Entry 7NJS (electron microscopy, 2.46 A resolution); this record covers chains C and D of the 20 polymer chains in the assembly.

# Chain C
Name: ATP synthase subunit alpha
Source organism: Mycolicibacterium smegmatis (strain ATCC 700084 / mc(2)155)
Notes: EC 7.1.2.2
UniProtKB: A0R202 (ATPA_MYCS2); residue numbers follow UniProt; this construct covers 1-548
Amino-acid sequence (548 residues; row label = number of the first residue in the row):
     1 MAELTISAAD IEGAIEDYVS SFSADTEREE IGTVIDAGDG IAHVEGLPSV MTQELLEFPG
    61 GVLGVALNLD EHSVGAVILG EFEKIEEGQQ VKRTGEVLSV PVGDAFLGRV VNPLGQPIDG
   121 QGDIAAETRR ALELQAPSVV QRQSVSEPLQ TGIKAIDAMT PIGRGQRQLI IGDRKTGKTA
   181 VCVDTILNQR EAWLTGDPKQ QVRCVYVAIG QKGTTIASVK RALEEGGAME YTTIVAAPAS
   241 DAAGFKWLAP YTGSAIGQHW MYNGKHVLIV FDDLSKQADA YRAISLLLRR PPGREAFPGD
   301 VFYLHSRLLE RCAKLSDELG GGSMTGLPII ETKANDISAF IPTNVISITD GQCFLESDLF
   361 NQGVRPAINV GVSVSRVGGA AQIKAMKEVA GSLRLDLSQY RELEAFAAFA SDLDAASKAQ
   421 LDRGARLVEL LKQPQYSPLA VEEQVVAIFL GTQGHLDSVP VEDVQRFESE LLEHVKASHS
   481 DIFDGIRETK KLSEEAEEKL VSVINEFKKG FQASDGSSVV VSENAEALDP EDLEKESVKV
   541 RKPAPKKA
Unresolved in the structure: 1-6, 23-29, 515-525, 546-548
Bound ions: Mg2+: Thr179 (together with ATP)
Ligand contacts:
  - ADP (adenosine-5'-diphosphate): Val374, Ser375, Arg376
  - ATP (adenosine-5'-triphosphate): Asp173, Arg174, Lys175, Thr176, Gly177, Lys178, Thr179, Ala180, Glu331, Phe360, Arg365, Pro366, Gln433, Pro434, Gln435
UniProt features mapped onto this chain:
  - binding site (ATP): Gly172 to Thr179
  - site: Ser373 (Required for activity)

# Chain D
Name: ATP synthase subunit beta
Source organism: Mycolicibacterium smegmatis (strain ATCC 700084 / mc(2)155)
Notes: EC 7.1.2.2
UniProtKB: A0R200 (ATPB_MYCS2); residues 1-475 here = UniProt positions 1-475
Amino-acid sequence (475 residues; row label = number of the first residue in the row):
     1 MTATAEKTAG RVVRITGPVV DVEFPRGSVP ELFNALHAEI TFGALAKTLT LEVAQHLGDS
    61 LVRCISMQPT DGLVRGVEVT DTGASISVPV GDGVKGHVFN ALGDCLDDPG YGKDFEHWSI
   121 HRKPPAFSDL EPRTEMLETG LKVVDLLTPY VRGGKIALFG GAGVGKTVLI QEMINRIARN
   181 FGGTSVFAGV GERTREGNDL WVELADANVL KDTALVFGQM DEPPGTRMRV ALSALTMAEF
   241 FRDEQGQDVL LFIDNIFRFT QAGSEVSTLL GRMPSAVGYQ PTLADEMGEL QERITSTRGR
   301 SITSMQAVYV PADDYTDPAP ATTFAHLDAT TELSRAVFSK GIFPAVDPLA SSSTILDPAI
   361 VGDEHYRVAQ EVIRILQRYK DLQDIIAILG IDELSEEDKQ LVNRARRIER FLSQNMMAAE
   421 QFTGQPGSTV PLKETIEAFD KLTKGEFDHL PEQAFFLIGG LDDLAKKAES LGAKL
Unresolved in the structure: 1-7
Bound ions: Mg2+: Thr167 (together with ADP)
Ligand contacts: ADP (adenosine-5'-diphosphate): Gly161, Ala162, Gly163, Val164, Gly165, Lys166, Thr167, Val168, Glu196, Phe338, Phe343, Met416, Ala419, Phe422, Thr423

# Interface between chain C and chain D
Pairs across the interface - 113 pairs, chain C then chain D:
  Gly46(C) with Arg75(D)
  Leu47(C) with Arg75(D), hydrogen bond (backbone-side chain)
  Pro48(C) with Arg75(D)
  Ser49(C) with Val74(D)
  Val50(C) with Val74(D); Arg75(D)
  Met51(C) with Phe42(D), hydrophobic; Gly72(D); Leu73(D); Val74(D), hydrophobic
  Thr52(C) with Ile15(D); Thr70(D); Asp71(D); Gly72(D), hydrogen bond (backbone-backbone); Leu73(D), hydrogen bond (backbone-backbone)
  Gln53(C) with Asp71(D)
  Asn68(C) with Ile15(D); Thr16(D)
  Leu69(C) with Arg14(D); Ile15(D), hydrogen bond (backbone-backbone); Arg75(D)
  Asp70(C) with Val13(D); Arg14(D); Arg75(D), hydrogen bond (backbone-side chain)
  Glu71(C) with Val13(D); Arg14(D), salt bridge
  Ser73(C) with Arg75(D)
  Val74(C) with Arg75(D)
  Gly95(C) with Phe42(D)
  Glu96(C) with Phe42(D)
  Val97(C) with Phe42(D), hydrophobic; Leu45(D), hydrophobic
  Glu133(C) with Leu45(D); Asp71(D)
  Ala136(C) with Asp221(D)
  Pro137(C) with Thr194(D)
  Ser138(C) with Thr194(D)
  Val139(C) with Thr194(D); Asn198(D), hydrogen bond (backbone-side chain); Phe217(D), hydrophobic; Gln219(D)
  Val140(C) with Asp107(D); Trp201(D), hydrophobic
  Arg142(C) with Thr194(D); Asn198(D), hydrogen bond (backbone-side chain)
  Gln143(C) with Asn198(D)
  Ser144(C) with Asn198(D)
  Val145(C) with Arg195(D)
  Arg167(C) with Arg193(D)
  Pro291(C) with Thr268(D)
  Arg294(C) with Val277(D)
  Gly299(C) with Glu265(D)
  Phe302(C) with Arg227(D); Arg258(D); Gln261(D); Glu265(D)
  Tyr303(C) with Asp221(D); Glu222(D); Pro223(D); Arg227(D); Glu265(D)
  Ser306(C) with Met220(D), hydrogen bond (side chain-backbone)
  Glu310(C) with Arg193(D); Thr194(D), hydrogen bond; Gln219(D); Met220(D); Asp221(D)
  Ser338(C) with Ala312(D)
  Thr343(C) with Ala312(D)
  Ile346(C) with Ala162(D), hydrophobic; Arg193(D)
  Ser347(C) with Arg193(D), hydrogen bond (backbone-side chain); Met220(D); Arg258(D), hydrogen bond
  Ile348(C) with Arg193(D), hydrogen bond (backbone-side chain); Met220(D), hydrophobic
  Thr349(C) with Arg193(D), hydrogen bond (backbone-side chain)
  Asp350(C) with Arg193(D), salt bridge; Arg195(D), salt bridge
  Gly371(C) with Phe338(D); Ser339(D)
  Arg376(C) with Gly163(D); Arg193(D); Arg195(D); Phe422(D)
  Gly378(C) with Gln421(D)
  Gly379(C) with Gln421(D), hydrogen bond (backbone-backbone)
  Gly391(C) with Phe422(D); Thr423(D)
  Arg394(C) with Phe338(D); Phe343(D)
  Leu395(C) with Phe343(D), hydrophobic; Thr423(D); Leu457(D), hydrophobic
  Ser398(C) with Ser339(D); Gly341(D)
  Gln399(C) with Lys340(D), hydrogen bond (side chain-backbone); Arg410(D), hydrogen bond; Gln453(D), hydrogen bond; Phe456(D)
  Glu402(C) with Lys340(D); Arg406(D), salt bridge; Arg410(D), salt bridge
  Leu403(C) with Arg406(D); Glu452(D)
  Phe406(C) with Ile386(D), hydrophobic; Arg406(D)
  Phe409(C) with Ala387(D); Ile388(D)
  Ser411(C) with Asp392(D), hydrogen bond
  Ala416(C) with Gln453(D)
  Ser417(C) with Gln453(D)
  Gln420(C) with Gln453(D), hydrogen bond
Interface residues without a listed pair, chain C (70 interface residues in all): Leu67, Leu134, Arg290, Asp300, Arg307, Val372, Val374, Ser375, Val377, Ser392, Ala410
Interface residues without a listed pair, chain D (67 interface residues in all): Gly17, Ala44, Pro69, Leu106, Glu192, Gly197, Asp199, Gly278, Tyr309, Arg335, Ile342, Tyr379, Gly390, Ile391, Val402, Pro451

# Summary
70 residues of chain C and 67 residues of chain D are in contact, with 19 hydrogen bonds and 5 salt bridges.
Polar contacts include Glu71(C)-Arg14(D), Asp350(C)-Arg193(D) and Asp350(C)-Arg195(D). ADP is bound between
chain C and chain D. Chain C binds ATP.
Here chain C is ATP synthase subunit alpha and chain D is ATP synthase subunit beta, both from
Mycolicibacterium smegmatis (strain ATCC 700084 / mc(2)155). Entry 7NJS (Mycobacterium smegmatis ATP synthase
state 3c) was determined by electron microscopy (same publication as 7NJK, 7NJL, 7NJM, 7NJN, 7NJO, 7NJP and 20
further entries).
